PDB entry 3E6B | X-ray diffraction, 2.01 A resolution | chains A and B

Chain A (and B):
Protein: Cyclic nucleotide-binding protein
Organism: Desulfitobacterium hafniense
Notes: chain B of this document is another copy of the same molecule, construct and numbering; everything in this record applies to it too
Reference sequence: Q18R04 (Q18R04_DESHD); numbering as in UniProt (aligned over 1-232)
Amino-acid sequence (250 residues; each row starts with the number of its first residue):
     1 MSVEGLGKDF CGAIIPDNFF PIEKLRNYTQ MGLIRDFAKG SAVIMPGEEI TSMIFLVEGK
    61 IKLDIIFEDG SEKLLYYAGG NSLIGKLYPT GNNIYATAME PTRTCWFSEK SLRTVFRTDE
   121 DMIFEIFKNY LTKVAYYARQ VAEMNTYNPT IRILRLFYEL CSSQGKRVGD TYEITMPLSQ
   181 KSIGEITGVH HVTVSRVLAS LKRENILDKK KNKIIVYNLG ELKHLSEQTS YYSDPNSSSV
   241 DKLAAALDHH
Disordered / not traced: 1-16, 145-147, 228-250 (chain B: 1-18, 227-250)
Sequence notes: engineered mutation Ser200 (Cys in Q18R04); expression tag (233-250)
Residues lining bound ligands:
  - (3-chloro-4-hydroxyphenyl)acetic acid (3C4), molecule 1: Leu63, Leu75, Tyr76, Leu83, Ile84, Gly85, Lys86, Thr90, Asn92, Ile94, Tyr130, Lys133
  - (3-chloro-4-hydroxyphenyl)acetic acid (3C4), molecule 2: Leu131, Val134, Ala135
Reported in the primary citation:
  - conformationally variable residues: Phe20

Chain A / chain B interface:
Residue-residue contacts - 119 pairs, chain A then chain B:
  Met53(A) - Phe127(B)  hydrophobic
  Ile65(A) - Arg139(B)
  Phe67(A) - Arg139(B)
  Phe67(A) - Ala142(B)  hydrophobic
  Phe67(A) - Glu143(B)
  Lys73(A) - Ala142(B)
  Lys73(A) - Glu143(B)
  Lys73(A) - Asn145(B)
  Leu74(A) - Tyr147(B)
  Leu75(A) - Ala138(B)  hydrophobic
  Leu75(A) - Tyr147(B)
  Gly85(A) - Leu131(B)
  Leu87(A) - Phe124(B)  hydrophobic
  Tyr88(A) - Phe124(B)
  Tyr88(A) - Lys128(B)
  Tyr88(A) - Leu131(B)
  Thr90(A) - Leu131(B)
  Thr90(A) - Ala135(B)
  Asn92(A) - Ala135(B)  hydrogen bond (side chain-backbone)
  Asn92(A) - Arg139(B)  hydrogen bond
  Glu109(A) - Phe124(B)
  Leu112(A) - Phe124(B)  hydrophobic
  Arg113(A) - Glu120(B)  salt bridge
  Arg113(A) - Asp121(B)  salt bridge
  Arg113(A) - Phe124(B)
  Phe116(A) - Ile123(B)  hydrophobic
  Phe116(A) - Phe124(B)  hydrophobic
  Phe116(A) - Phe127(B)  hydrophobic
  Arg117(A) - Glu120(B)  salt bridge
  Glu120(A) - Arg113(B)  salt bridge
  Glu120(A) - Arg117(B)  salt bridge
  Asp121(A) - Arg113(B)  salt bridge
  Ile123(A) - Phe116(B)  hydrophobic
  Ile123(A) - Ile123(B)  hydrophobic
  Phe124(A) - Leu87(B)  hydrophobic
  Phe124(A) - Tyr88(B)
  Phe124(A) - Glu109(B)
  Phe124(A) - Arg113(B)
  Phe124(A) - Phe116(B)  hydrophobic
  Ile126(A) - Phe127(B)  hydrophobic
  Phe127(A) - Met53(B)  hydrophobic
  Phe127(A) - Phe116(B)  hydrophobic
  Phe127(A) - Ile123(B)
  Phe127(A) - Ile126(B)  hydrophobic
  Phe127(A) - Phe127(B)  hydrophobic
  Phe127(A) - Tyr130(B)  hydrophobic
  Lys128(A) - Tyr88(B)
  Tyr130(A) - Phe127(B)  hydrophobic
  Tyr130(A) - Tyr130(B)  hydrophobic
  Tyr130(A) - Leu131(B)  hydrophobic
  Tyr130(A) - Val134(B)
  Leu131(A) - Gly85(B)
  Leu131(A) - Tyr88(B)
  Leu131(A) - Thr90(B)
  Leu131(A) - Tyr130(B)  hydrophobic
  Lys133(A) - Val134(B)
  Val134(A) - Tyr130(B)
  Val134(A) - Lys133(B)
  Val134(A) - Val134(B)  hydrophobic
  Ala135(A) - Thr90(B)
  Ala135(A) - Asn92(B)  hydrogen bond (backbone-side chain)
  Tyr136(A) - Tyr147(B)  hydrogen bond
  Tyr137(A) - Tyr137(B)  hydrophobic
  Tyr137(A) - Val141(B)  hydrophobic
  Tyr137(A) - Tyr147(B)
  Ala138(A) - Leu75(B)
  Ala138(A) - Tyr137(B)  hydrophobic
  Arg139(A) - Ile65(B)
  Arg139(A) - Phe67(B)
  Arg139(A) - Glu68(B)  salt bridge
  Arg139(A) - Asn92(B)  hydrogen bond
  Gln140(A) - Val141(B)
  Gln140(A) - Tyr147(B)  hydrogen bond
  Val141(A) - Tyr137(B)
  Val141(A) - Gln140(B)
  Val141(A) - Val141(B)  hydrophobic
  Ala142(A) - Ile65(B)  hydrophobic
  Ala142(A) - Phe67(B)  hydrophobic
  Ala142(A) - Lys73(B)
  Glu143(A) - Phe67(B)
  Met144(A) - Met144(B)  hydrophobic
  Met144(A) - Thr146(B)
  Arg152(A) - Glu185(B)
  Arg152(A) - Ile186(B)
  Arg152(A) - Gly188(B)
  Arg155(A) - Glu185(B)  salt bridge
  Leu156(A) - Leu156(B)  hydrophobic
  Leu156(A) - Ile186(B)
  Glu159(A) - Met176(B)
  Glu159(A) - Pro177(B)
  Glu159(A) - Ile186(B)
  Leu160(A) - Leu160(B)  hydrophobic
  Ser163(A) - Met176(B)
  Ser163(A) - Pro177(B)
  Gln164(A) - Gln164(B)
  Gln164(A) - Thr175(B)  hydrogen bond (side chain-backbone)
  Gln164(A) - Met176(B)
  Thr175(A) - Gln164(B)  hydrogen bond (backbone-side chain)
  Met176(A) - Glu159(B)
  Met176(A) - Ser163(B)
  Met176(A) - Gln164(B)
  Pro177(A) - Ser163(B)
  Ser182(A) - Arg155(B)  hydrogen bond
  Ser182(A) - Glu159(B)
  Glu185(A) - Arg152(B)
  Glu185(A) - Arg155(B)  salt bridge
  Ile186(A) - Arg152(B)
  Ile186(A) - Arg155(B)
  Ile186(A) - Leu156(B)
  Ile186(A) - Glu159(B)
  Ile186(A) - Ile186(B)  hydrophobic
  Ile186(A) - Thr187(B)
  Thr187(A) - Ile186(B)
  Thr187(A) - Thr187(B)
  Gly188(A) - Met144(B)
  Gly188(A) - Arg152(B)
  His190(A) - Gln140(B)  hydrogen bond
  His190(A) - Glu143(B)  salt bridge
  His191(A) - Glu143(B)  salt bridge
Also at the interface, not in a pair above, chain A (57 interface residues in all): Gly91, Leu178, Val189
Also at the interface, not in a pair above, chain B (57 interface residues in all): Lys86, Leu112, Ile174, Leu178, Ser182

In short:
The chain A/chain B interface involves 57 residues from each chain, with 10 hydrogen bonds and 11 salt
bridges. Among the polar pairs are Arg113(A)-Glu120(B), Arg113(A)-Asp121(B) and Arg117(A)-Glu120(B). Chain A
binds (3-chloro-4-hydroxyphenyl)acetic acid. From the paper: conformational variability at Phe20(A).
Chain A and chain B are both Cyclic nucleotide-binding protein (Desulfitobacterium hafniense); the structure,
OCPA complexed CprK (C200S), was determined by X-ray diffraction, deposited together with 3E5X, 3E5Q, 3E5U,
3E6C and 3E6D.
